6NHA - chains A and B; structure by X-ray diffraction, 2.38 A resolution.

Chain A:
Name: IgG receptor FcRn large subunit p51
From: Homo sapiens
Reference sequence: P55899 (FCGRN_HUMAN); residues 1-273 here correspond to UniProt positions 24-296 (UniProt number = residue number + 23)
Amino-acid sequence (279 residues; row label = number of the first residue in the row):
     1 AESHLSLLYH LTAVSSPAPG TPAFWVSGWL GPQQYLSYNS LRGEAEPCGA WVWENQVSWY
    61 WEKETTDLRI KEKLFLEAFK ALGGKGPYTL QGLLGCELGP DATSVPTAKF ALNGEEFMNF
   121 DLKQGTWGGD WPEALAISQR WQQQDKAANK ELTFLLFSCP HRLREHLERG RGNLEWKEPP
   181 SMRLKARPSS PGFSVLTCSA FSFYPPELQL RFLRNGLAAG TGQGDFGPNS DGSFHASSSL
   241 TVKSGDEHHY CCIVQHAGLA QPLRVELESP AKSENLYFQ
Disordered / not traced: 1-3, 56-57, 169-174, 268-279
Differences from the reference sequence: engineered mutation Ala102 (Asn125 in P55899); expression tag (274-279)
UniProt features mapped onto this chain:
  - region: Glu268 to Ser273 (Connecting peptide)
Disulfides: Cys96-Cys159, Cys198-Cys252
Small-molecule neighbours:
  - N-cyclohexyltaurine (NHE; 2-[N-cyclohexylamino]ethane sulfonic acid), molecule 1: Tyr9, Leu11, Tyr60, Lys63, Glu64, Asp67, Leu68, Lys71, Leu94, Phe154, Ser158, Arg162
  - N-cyclohexyltaurine (NHE), molecule 2: Lys177, Val254, Gln255, His256, Ala257, Leu259, Ala260, Gln261, Pro262

Chain B:
Name: Beta-2-microglobulin
From: Homo sapiens
Reference sequence: P61769 (B2MG_HUMAN); residues 1-99 here correspond to UniProt positions 21-119 (UniProt number = residue number + 20)
Amino-acid sequence (99 residues; numbered 1 to 99; the number before each row is that of its first residue):
     1 IQRTPKIQVY SRHPAENGKS NFLNCYVSGF HPSDIEVDLL KNGERIEKVE HSDLSFSKDW
    61 SFYLLYYTEF TPTEKDEYAC RVNHVTLSQP KIVKWDRDM
UniProt features mapped onto this chain:
  - modified residue: Gln2 (Pyrrolidone carboxylic acid)
  - glycosylation: Ile1 (N-linked (Glc) (glycation) isoleucine), Lys19 (N-linked (Glc) (glycation) lysine), Lys41 (N-linked (Glc) (glycation) lysine), Lys48 (N-linked (Glc) (glycation) lysine), Lys58 (N-linked (Glc) (glycation) lysine), Lys91 (N-linked (Glc) (glycation) lysine), Lys94 (N-linked (Glc) (glycation) lysine)
Disulfides: Cys25-Cys80

Interface between chain A and chain B:
Pairs across the interface (61):
  His10(A) - Ser55(B)  hydrogen bond
  His10(A) - Phe56(B)  hydrogen bond (side chain-backbone)
  Leu11(A) - Phe56(B)
  Thr12(A) - Phe56(B)
  Thr12(A) - Phe62(B)
  Val14(A) - Ser33(B)
  Ala18(A) - Asp34(B)
  Trp25(A) - Ser33(B)
  Trp25(A) - Leu54(B)  hydrogen bond (side chain-backbone)
  Ser27(A) - Ser55(B)  hydrogen bond
  Trp29(A) - Ser55(B)
  Trp29(A) - Tyr63(B)
  Gln34(A) - Asp53(B)  hydrogen bond
  Ser37(A) - Asp53(B)  hydrogen bond
  Gln91(A) - His31(B)  hydrogen bond
  Gln91(A) - Phe56(B)
  Gln91(A) - Trp60(B)  hydrogen bond (side chain-backbone)
  Gln91(A) - Phe62(B)
  Gly92(A) - Phe56(B)
  Leu93(A) - Lys58(B)
  Lys109(A) - Trp60(B)
  Ala111(A) - Trp60(B)  hydrophobic
  Asn113(A) - Ile1(B)
  Asn113(A) - His31(B)
  Gly114(A) - Arg3(B)
  Gly114(A) - His31(B)
  Gly114(A) - Asp59(B)
  Gly114(A) - Trp60(B)
  Glu116(A) - Trp60(B)
  Arg183(A) - Pro14(B)
  Lys185(A) - Arg97(B)  hydrogen bond (side chain-backbone)
  Lys185(A) - Asp98(B)  hydrogen bond (side chain-backbone)
  Arg187(A) - Asp96(B)  salt bridge
  Arg187(A) - Met99(B)
  Ser199(A) - Met99(B)
  Phe201(A) - Ser11(B)
  Phe201(A) - Arg12(B)
  Phe201(A) - His13(B)
  Phe201(A) - Pro14(B)
  Ser202(A) - Arg12(B)
  Gly224(A) - Lys6(B)
  Asp225(A) - Lys6(B)  salt bridge
  Asp225(A) - Gln8(B)
  Phe226(A) - Gln8(B)  hydrogen bond (backbone-side chain)
  Phe226(A) - Tyr26(B)
  Gly227(A) - Tyr10(B)
  Gly227(A) - Tyr26(B)
  Pro228(A) - Tyr10(B)  hydrogen bond (backbone-side chain)
  Pro228(A) - Tyr26(B)
  Pro228(A) - Leu65(B)
  Asn229(A) - Tyr10(B)
  Asn229(A) - Arg12(B)
  Asn229(A) - Asn24(B)  hydrogen bond
  Asn229(A) - Leu65(B)
  Ser230(A) - Arg12(B)  hydrogen bond
  Ser230(A) - Phe22(B)
  Ser230(A) - Leu65(B)
  Ser230(A) - Tyr67(B)
  Asp231(A) - Arg12(B)  salt bridge
  His235(A) - Tyr10(B)
  His235(A) - Ser11(B)
Other interface residues (no listed pair), chain A (40 interface residues in all): Leu8, Thr89, Phe110, Glu115, Ser181, Ala186, Thr197
Other interface residues (no listed pair), chain B (31 interface residues in all): Pro32
From the paper, about this interface:
  - epitope / paratope residues, chain B: Lys58(B)

In short:
40 residues of chain A and 31 residues of chain B are in contact; the contacts include 14 hydrogen bonds and 3
salt bridges. Among the polar pairs are Arg187(A)-Asp96(B), Asp225(A)-Lys6(B) and Asp231(A)-Arg12(B). Bound to
chain A: N-cyclohexyltaurine. From the paper: the epitope/paratope residue Lys58(B).
Chain A is IgG receptor FcRn large subunit p51 and chain B is Beta-2-microglobulin, both from Homo sapiens;
the structure, Crystal structure of SYNT001, a human FcRn blocking monoclonal antibody, was determined by
X-ray diffraction.
